7V9J - chains C and J of the 26 polymer chains in the assembly; structure by electron microscopy, 8.00 A resolution (low resolution: residue-level contacts below are approximate; hydrogen-bond / salt-bridge calls are withheld).

# Chain C
Molecule: Histone H2A type 1-B/E
From: Homo sapiens
UniProtKB: P04908 (H2A1B_HUMAN); residues 0-129 here correspond to UniProt positions 1-130 (UniProt number = residue number + 1)
Chain sequence (130 residues; numbered 0 to 129; the number before each row is that of its first residue; numbering starts at 0):
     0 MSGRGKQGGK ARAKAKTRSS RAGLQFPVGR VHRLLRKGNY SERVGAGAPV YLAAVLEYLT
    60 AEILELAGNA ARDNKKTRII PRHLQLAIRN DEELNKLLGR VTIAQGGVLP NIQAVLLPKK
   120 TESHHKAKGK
Unresolved in the structure: 0-9, 119-129
Curated features (UniProtKB/Swiss-Prot):
  - modified residue: Ser-1 (N-acetylserine), Arg-3 (Citrulline), Lys-5 (N6-(2-hydroxyisobutyryl)lysine), Lys-9 (N6-(2-hydroxyisobutyryl)lysine), Lys-13 (N6-(beta-hydroxybutyryl)lysine), Lys-36 (N6-(2-hydroxyisobutyryl)lysine), Lys-74 (N6-(2-hydroxyisobutyryl)lysine), Lys-75 (N6-(2-hydroxyisobutyryl)lysine), Lys-95 (N6-(2-hydroxyisobutyryl)lysine), Gln-104 (N5-methylglutamine), Lys-118 (N6-(2-hydroxyisobutyryl)lysine), Lys-119 (N6-crotonyllysine), Thr-120 (Phosphothreonine), Lys-125 (N6-crotonyllysine)
  - cross-link (Glycyl lysine isopeptide (Lys-Gly)): Lys-13 (interchain with G-Cter in ubiquitin), Lys-15 (interchain with G-Cter in ubiquitin), Lys-119 (interchain with G-Cter in ubiquitin)

# Chain J
Molecule: 408-nt DNA strand
From: Homo sapiens
Sequence (408 nucleotides; numbered 1 to 408; the number before each row is that of its first residue):
     1 CCCTAACCCT AACCCTAACC CTAACCCTAA CCCTAACCCT AACCCTAACC CTAACCCTAA
    61 CCCTAACCCT AACCCTAACC CTAACCCTAA CCCTAACCCT AACCCTAACC CTAACCCTAA
   121 CCCTAACCCT AACCCTAACC CTAACCCTAA CCCTAACCCT AACCCTAACC CTAACCCTAA
   181 CCCTAACCCT AACCCTAACC CTAACCCTAA CCCTAACCCT AACCCTAACC CTAACCCTAA
   241 CCCTAACCCT AACCCTAACC CTAACCCTAA CCCTAACCCT AACCCTAACC CTAACCCTAA
   301 CCCTAACCCT AACCCTAACC CTAACCCTAA CCCTAACCCT AACCCTAACC CTAACCCTAA
   361 CCCTAACCCT AACCCTAACC CTAACCCTAA CCCTAACCCT AACCCTAA
Unresolved in the structure: 400-408

# Chain C / chain J interface
Residue-residue contacts - 18 pairs, chain C then chain J:
  Thr-16(C) / DC248(J)
  Arg-29(C) / DC249(J)
  Arg-29(C) / DT250(J)
  His-31(C) / DA240(J)
  Arg-35(C) / DA240(J)
  Arg-35(C) / DC241(J)
  Glu-41(C) / DA240(J)
  Arg-42(C) / DA239(J)
  Arg-42(C) / DA240(J)
  Val-43(C) / DA239(J)
  Val-43(C) / DA240(J)
  Gly-44(C) / DA239(J)
  Ala-45(C) / DA239(J)
  Lys-75(C) / DC260(J)
  Thr-76(C) / DA258(J)
  Thr-76(C) / DC259(J)
  Arg-77(C) / DA258(J)
  Arg-77(C) / DC259(J)
Interface residues without a listed pair, chain C (13 interface residues in all): Arg-11
Interface residues without a listed pair, chain J (11 interface residues in all): DT238, DA245

# Overview
13 residues of chain C face 11 of chain J across their interface.
Here chain C is Histone H2A type 1-B/E and chain J is a 408-nt DNA strand, both from Homo sapiens. Entry 7V9J
(Telomeric trinucleosome) was determined by electron microscopy, deposited together with 7V90, 7V96, 7V9C,
7V9K, 7V9S and 7VA4.
